PDB entry 8VWH | electron microscopy, 3.06 A resolution | chains C and O of the 8 polymer chains in the assembly

Chain C (and O):
Molecule: Major capsid protein
Source organism: Autographa californica multiple nucleopolyhedrovirus
Notes: chain O of this document is another copy of the same molecule, construct and numbering; everything in this record applies to it too
Reference sequence: P17499 (MCP_NPVAC); residue numbers follow UniProt; this construct covers 1-347
Chain sequence (347 residues; row label = number of the first residue in the row):
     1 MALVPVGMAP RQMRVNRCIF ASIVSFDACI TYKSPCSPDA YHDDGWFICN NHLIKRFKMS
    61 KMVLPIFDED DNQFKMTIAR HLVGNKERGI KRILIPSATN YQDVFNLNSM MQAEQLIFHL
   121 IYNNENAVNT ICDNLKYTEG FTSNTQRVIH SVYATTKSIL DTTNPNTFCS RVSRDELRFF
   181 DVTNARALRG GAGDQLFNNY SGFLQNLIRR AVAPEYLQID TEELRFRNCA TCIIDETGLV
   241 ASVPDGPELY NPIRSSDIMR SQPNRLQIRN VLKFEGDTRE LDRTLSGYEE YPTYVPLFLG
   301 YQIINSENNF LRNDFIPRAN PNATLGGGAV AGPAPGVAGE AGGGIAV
Disordered / not traced: 1-14, 27-34, 254-261, 321-347
Metal / ion sites: Zn2+: Cys18, Cys36, Cys49, His52

Chain C / chain O interface:
Contacting residue pairs (16):
  Asn106(C) with Glu307(O), hydrogen bond
  Gln262(C) with Asn309(O), hydrogen bond
  Asn264(C) with Asn308(O); Asn309(O); Phe310(O); Leu311(O); Arg312(O)
  Arg265(C) with Ser306(O), hydrogen bond (side chain-backbone); Glu307(O); Asn308(O); Leu311(O)
  Leu266(C) with Ile219(O), hydrophobic; Asn308(O), hydrogen bond (backbone-side chain); Leu311(O)
  Ile268(C) with Ile219(O), hydrophobic; Glu222(O)
Other interface residues (no listed pair), chain C (8 interface residues in all): Gln267, Arg269
Other interface residues (no listed pair), chain O (12 interface residues in all): Phe74, Asp220, Ile304

In short:
8 residues of chain C and 12 residues of chain O are in contact; the contacts include 4 hydrogen bonds. Among
the polar pairs are Asn106(C)-Glu307(O), Gln262(C)-Asn309(O) and Arg265(C)-Ser306(O). Cys18(C), Cys36(C),
Cys49(C) and His52(C) form the Zn2+ site.
Both chains are Major capsid protein (Autographa californica multiple nucleopolyhedrovirus). Entry 8VWH
(Structure of the baculovirus major nucleocapsid protein VP39 (localised reconstruction)) was determined by
electron microscopy (same publication as 8VWJ).
